PDB entry 1QIQ | X-ray diffraction, 1.50 A resolution | chain A

Chain A:
Name: Isopenicillin N synthase
Organism: Emericella nidulans (strain FGSC A4 / ATCC 38163 / CBS 112.46 / NRRL 194 / M139)
UniProtKB: P05326 (IPNS_EMENI); residue numbers follow UniProt; this construct covers 4-331
Chain sequence (331 residues; each row starts with the number of its first residue):
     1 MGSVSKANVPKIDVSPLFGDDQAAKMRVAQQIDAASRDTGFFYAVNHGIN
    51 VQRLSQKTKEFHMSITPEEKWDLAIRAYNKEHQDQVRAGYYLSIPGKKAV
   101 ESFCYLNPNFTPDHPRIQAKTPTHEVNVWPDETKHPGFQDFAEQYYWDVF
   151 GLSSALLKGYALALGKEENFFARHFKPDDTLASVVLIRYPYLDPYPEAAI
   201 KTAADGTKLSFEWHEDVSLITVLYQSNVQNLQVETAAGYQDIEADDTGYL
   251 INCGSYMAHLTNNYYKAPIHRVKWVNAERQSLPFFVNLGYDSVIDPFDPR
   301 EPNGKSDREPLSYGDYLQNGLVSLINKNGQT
Unresolved in the structure: 1-3
Bound ions: Fe ion: H214, D216, H270 (together with ACC)
Ligand contacts: ACC (N-[N-[2-amino-6-oxo-hexanoic acid-6-yl]cysteinyl]-S-methylcysteine): R87, Y91, C104, S183, V185, I187, Y189, F211, H214, D216, Q225, L231, H270, V272, S281, P283, F285, L321, L324, T331
Curated features (UniProtKB/Swiss-Prot):
  - binding site (isopenicillin N): R87, Y91, S183, Y189, S281
  - binding site (N-[(5S)-5-amino-5-carboxypentanoyl]-L-cysteinyl-D-valine): R87, Y91, S183, Y189, H214, D216, S281
  - binding site (Fe(2+)): H214, D216, H270
  - binding site (2-oxoglutarate): R279
  - site: F211 (Transition state stabilizer)
  - mutagenesis: K98 (K98E: Strongly reduced the catalytic activity), L223 (L223I/V: Strongly reduced the catalytic activity), L231 (L231I/V: Strongly reduced the catalytic activity; L231T: Abolishes the catalytic activity), V272 (V272T: Strongly reduced the catalytic activity), P283 (P283A/I/V: Strongly reduced the catalytic activity; P283L: Abolishes the catalytic activity)

Overview:
Ligands of chain A: compound ACC. The Fe ion site is built by H214, D216 and H270. Curated annotation
(UniProt) lists 5 isopenicillin N-binding residues, 7
N-[(5S)-5-amino-5-carboxypentanoyl]-L-cysteinyl-D-valine-binding residues, 3 Fe2+-binding residues and residue
binding 2-oxoglutarate R279.
Chain A is Isopenicillin N synthase (Emericella nidulans (strain FGSC A4 / ATCC 38163 / CBS 112.46 / NRRL 194
/ M139)); the structure, ISOPENICILLIN N SYNTHASE FROM ASPERGILLUS NIDULANS (ACmC Fe COMPLEX), was determined
by X-ray diffraction, deposited together with 1QJE and 1QJF.
